PDB entry 4DR6 | X-ray diffraction, 3.30 A resolution | chains A and Q of the 25 polymer chains in the assembly

[Chain A]
Molecule: 16S rRNA
Source organism: Thermus thermophilus
Sequence (1522 nucleotides; numbered 0 to 1544 plus 19 insertion-coded residues; 42 numbers in that range are skipped by the numbering (no residue carries them; nothing is unmodelled there); the number before each row is that of its first residue; a row labelled like 190A-190L holds insertion residues (190A, then the next letters in order); numbering starts at 0):
     0 UUUGUUGGAG AGUUUGAUCC UGGCUCAGGG UGAACGCUGG CGGCGUGCCU AAGACAUGCA
    60 AGUCGUGCGG G
    73 CCGCGGGGUU UU
    88 ACUCCG
    95 UGGUC
   101 AGCGGCGGAC GGGUGAGUAA CGCGUGGGU
  129A G
   130 ACCUACCCGG AAGAGGGGGA CAACCCGGGG AAACUCGGGC UAAUCCCCCA UGUGGACCCG
   190 C
190A-190L CCCUUGGGGUGU
   191 GUCCAAAGGG CUUU
   216 GCCCGCUUCC GGAUGGGCCC GCGUCCCAUC AGCUAGUUGG UGGGGUAAUG GCCCACCAAG
   276 GCGACGACGG GUAGCCGGUC UGAGAGGAUG GCCGGCCACA GGGGCACUGA GACACGGGCC
   336 CCACUCCUAC GGGAGGCAGC AGUUAGGAAU CUUCCGCAAU GGGCGCAAGC CUGACGGAGC
   396 GACGCCGCUU GGAGGAAGAA GCCCUUCGGG GUGUAAACUC CUGAA
   442 CCCGGGACGA AACCCCCGAC GA
   474 GGGGACUGAC GGUACCGGG
   494 GUAAUAGCGC CGGCCAACUC CGUGCCAGCA GCCGCGGUAA UACGGAGGGC GCGAGCGUUA
   554 CCCGGAUUCA CUGGGCGUAA AGGGCGUGUA GGCGGCCUGG GGCGUCCCAU GUGAAAGACC
   614 ACGGCUCAAC CGUGGGGGAG CGUGGGAUAC GCUCAGGCUA GACGGUGGGA GAGGGUGGUG
   674 GAAUUCCCGG AGUAGCGGUG AAAUGCGCAG AUACCGGGAG GAACGCCGAU GGCGAAGGCA
   734 GCCACCUGGU CCACCCGUGA CGCUGAGGCG CGAAAGCGUG GGGAGCAAAC CGGAUUAGAU
   794 ACCCGGGUAG UCCACGCCCU AAACGAUGCG CGCUAGGUCU CUGGGUCU
   848 CCUGGGGGCC GAAGCUAACG CGUUAAGCGC GCCGCCUGGG GAGUACGGCC GCAAGGCUGA
   908 AACUCAAAGG AAUUGACGGG GGCCCGCACA AGCGGUGGAG CAUGUGGUUU AAUUCGAAGX
   968 AACGCGAAGA ACCUUACCAG GCCUUGACAU GCUAGG
 1003A G
  1004 AACCCGGGUG AAAGCCUGGG GUGCCCC
1030A-1030D GCGA
  1031 GGGGAGCCCU AGCACAGGUG CUGCAUGGCC GUCGUCAGCU CGUGCCGUGA GGUGUUGGGU
  1091 UAAGUCCCGC AACGAGCGCA ACCCCCGCCG UUAGUUGCCA GCGGUUCGGC CGGGCACUCU
  1151 AACGGGACUG CCCGCGAAA
  1171 GCGGGAGGAA GGAGGGGACG ACGUCUGGUC AGCAUGGCCC UUACGGCCUG GGCGACACAC
  1231 GUGCUACAAU GCCCACUACA AAGCGAUGCC ACCCGGCAAC GGGGAGCUAA UCGCAAAAAG
  1291 GUGGGCCCAG UUCGGAUUGG GGUCUGCAAC CCGACCCCAU GAAGCCGGAA UCGCUAGUAA
  1351 UCGCGGAUCA G
 1361A C
  1362 CAUGCCGCGG UGAAUACGUU CCCGGGCCUU GUACACACXG CCXGUXACGC CAUGGGAGCG
  1422 GGCUCUACCC GAAGUCGCCG GG
  1446 AGCCUACGGG
  1459 CAGGCGCCGA GGGUAGGGCC CGUGACUGGG GCGAAGUCGU AACAAGGUAG CUGUACCGGA
  1519 AGGUGCGGCU GGAUCCACUC CUUUCU
Not modelled in the structure: 0-4, 1542-1544
Construct notes: conflict C1534 (A2157 in M26923.1), A1535 (C2158 in M26923.1)
Modified residues: PSU (pseudouridine-5'-monophosphate) at position 516, 7MG (7N-methyl-8-hydroguanosine-5'-monophosphate) at position 527, M2G (N2-dimethylguanosine-5'-monophosphate) at position 966, 5MC (5-methylcytidine-5'-monophosphate) at position 967, 2MG (2N-methylguanosine-5'-monophosphate) at position 1207, 5MC (5-methylcytidine-5'-monophosphate) at position 1400, 4OC (4n,o2'-methylcytidine-5'-monophosphate) at position 1402, 5MC (5-methylcytidine-5'-monophosphate) at position 1404, 5MC (5-methylcytidine-5'-monophosphate) at position 1407, UR3 (3-methyluridine-5'-monophoshate) at position 1498, MA6 (6N-dimethyladenosine-5'-monophoshate) at position 1518, MA6 (6N-dimethyladenosine-5'-monophoshate) at position 1519, PSU (pseudouridine-5'-monophosphate) at position 1540, PSU (pseudouridine-5'-monophosphate) at position 1541
Ion coordination: Mg2+ site 1 near U5 (its only coordinating residue here); Mg2+ site 2 near G21 (its only coordinating residue here); Mg2+ site 3: C48, G115; Mg2+ site 4 near A53 (its only coordinating residue here); Mg2+ site 5: C58, U387; Mg2+ site 6 near A59 (its only coordinating residue here); Mg2+ site 7 near G61 (its only coordinating residue here); Mg2+ site 8 near U65 (its only coordinating residue here); Mg2+ site 9 near G107 (its only coordinating residue here); Mg2+ site 10 near A109 (its only coordinating residue here); Mg2+ site 11 near G111 (its only coordinating residue here); Mg2+ site 12 near G113 (its only coordinating residue here); 112 more Mg2+ sites not listed
Small-molecule neighbours: streptomycin (SRY): U12, U13, U14, C526, 7MG_527, C912, A913, A914, A915, C1490, G1491
What the authors report for this chain:
  - binding site for streptomycin: U14, C526, 7MG_527, A914, C1490, G1491
  - conformationally variable residues (loop rearrangement, side-chain flip): G530, A1408, C1409, A1492, A1493, G1516 to G1520

[Chain Q]
Molecule: 30S ribosomal protein S17
Source organism: Thermus thermophilus
Reference sequence: Q5SHP7 (RS17_THET8); residues 1-105 here = UniProt positions 1-105
Amino-acid sequence (105 residues; numbered 1 to 105; the number before each row is that of its first residue):
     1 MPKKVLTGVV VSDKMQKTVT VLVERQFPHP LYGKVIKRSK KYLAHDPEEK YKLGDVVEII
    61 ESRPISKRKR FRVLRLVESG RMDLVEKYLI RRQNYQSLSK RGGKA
Not modelled in the structure: 1, 102-105
Construct notes: conflict Gln96 (Glu in Q5SHP7)
Ion coordination: Mg2+ site 1: Met15, Glu49; Mg2+ site 2: Ser39 (shared with C280(A) of chain A)

[Interface between chain A and chain Q]
Residue-residue contacts (88):
  G127(A) with Pro2(Q), hydrogen bond to the sugar; Glu61(Q), hydrogen bond to the base
  G128(A) with Pro2(Q), phosphate contact; Lys3(Q), sugar contact; Glu61(Q), sugar contact
  A130(A) with Arg63(Q), salt bridge to the phosphate; Pro64(Q), base contact
  U190E(A) with Lys3(Q), base contact; Ser62(Q), base contact; Arg63(Q), hydrogen bond to the base; Arg72(Q), hydrogen bond to the base
  G190F(A) with Arg63(Q), base contact
  C234(A) with Pro64(Q), sugar contact; Arg70(Q), hydrogen bond to the phosphate
  C235(A) with Glu61(Q), sugar contact; Arg70(Q), salt bridge to the phosphate; Phe71(Q), sugar contact
  G236(A) with Lys4(Q), sugar contact; Lys40(Q), salt bridge to the phosphate; Tyr42(Q), hydrogen bond to the phosphate
  C237(A) with Arg25(Q), salt bridge to the phosphate; Lys40(Q), salt bridge to the phosphate; Tyr42(Q), phosphate contact
  G238(A) with Arg25(Q), salt bridge to the phosphate
  A246(A) with Leu98(Q), sugar contact; Ser99(Q), sugar contact
  G247(A) with Ser99(Q), phosphate contact; Lys100(Q), salt bridge to the phosphate
  U253(A) with Met15(Q), sugar contact; Lys67(Q), phosphate contact
  G254(A) with Met15(Q), sugar contact; Gln16(Q), hydrogen bond to the sugar; Thr18(Q), hydrogen bond to the sugar; Ser66(Q), hydrogen bond to the phosphate; Lys67(Q), phosphate contact; Arg68(Q), phosphate contact; Lys69(Q), phosphate contact
  G255(A) with Gln16(Q), hydrogen bond to the sugar; Lys17(Q), hydrogen bond to the phosphate; Ile65(Q), phosphate contact; Ser66(Q), phosphate contact; Lys69(Q), salt bridge to the phosphate
  U256(A) with Lys17(Q), salt bridge to the phosphate
  U264(A) with Arg63(Q), sugar contact; Pro64(Q), hydrogen bond to the sugar
  G265(A) with Pro64(Q), sugar contact; Ile65(Q), sugar contact; Ser66(Q), sugar contact; Lys67(Q), hydrogen bond to the sugar
  G266(A) with Lys67(Q), phosphate contact
  C267(A) with Lys67(Q), salt bridge to the phosphate
  A273(A) with Gln16(Q), sugar contact
  G275(A) with Lys14(Q), phosphate contact; Met15(Q), sugar contact
  G276(A) with Ser12(Q), hydrogen bond to the phosphate; Met15(Q), sugar contact; Thr20(Q), phosphate contact; Arg68(Q), hydrogen bond to the phosphate
  C277(A) with Lys41(Q), salt bridge to the phosphate; Arg68(Q), salt bridge to the phosphate
  G278(A) with Lys41(Q), salt bridge to the phosphate; Arg92(Q), hydrogen bond to the base; Tyr95(Q), base contact
  A279(A) with Tyr95(Q), hydrogen bond to the phosphate; Leu98(Q), hydrogen bond to the base
  C280(A) with Arg38(Q), hydrogen bond to the sugar; Ser39(Q), hydrogen bond to the base; Arg91(Q), hydrogen bond to the base
  C564(A) with Leu31(Q), base contact; Tyr32(Q), sugar contact
  U582(A) with Asn94(Q), hydrogen bond to the sugar
  A583(A) with Arg91(Q), sugar contact; Asn94(Q), hydrogen bond to the sugar
  G584(A) with Lys87(Q), phosphate contact
  G585(A) with Lys34(Q), hydrogen bond to the phosphate; Lys37(Q), salt bridge to the phosphate
  C586(A) with Lys34(Q), salt bridge to the phosphate
  G635(A) with Pro2(Q), phosphate contact
  U636(A) with Pro2(Q), phosphate contact
  C647(A) with Arg81(Q), salt bridge to the phosphate
  G760(A) with Asn94(Q), hydrogen bond to the base; Ser97(Q), hydrogen bond to the base; Leu98(Q), sugar contact
  G761(A) with Ser97(Q), sugar contact
  C879(A) with Lys34(Q), salt bridge to the phosphate
  C896(A) with Lys100(Q), salt bridge to the phosphate; Arg101(Q), phosphate contact
  C897(A) with Arg101(Q), phosphate contact
Also at the interface, not in a pair above, chain A (45 interface residues in all): A563, G597, A759, G895
Also at the interface, not in a pair above, chain Q (48 interface residues in all): Glu24, Gln26, Val35, Leu43, Ile90

[Overview]
The interface between chain A and chain Q involves 45 residues on one side and 48 on the other; the contacts
include 26 hydrogen bonds and 18 salt bridges. Polar contacts include G127(A)-Glu61(Q), U190E(A)-Arg63(Q) and
U190E(A)-Arg72(Q). From the paper: a binding site for streptomycin at U14(A), C526(A) and 7MG_527(A) among
others; conformational variability at G530(A), A1408(A) and C1409(A) among others.
Here chain A is 16S rRNA and chain Q is 30S ribosomal protein S17, both from Thermus thermophilus. Entry 4DR6
(Crystal structure of the Thermus thermophilus (HB8) 30S ribosomal subunit with codon, near-cognate transfer
RNA anticodon ...) was determined by X-ray diffraction together with 4DR1, 4DR2, 4DR3, 4DR4, 4DR5 and 4DR7
from the same study.
